PDB entry 4V9G | X-ray diffraction, 7.78 A resolution (low resolution: residue-level contacts below are approximate; hydrogen-bond / salt-bridge calls are withheld) | chains B2 and BN of the 64 polymer chains in the assembly

Chain B2 (and BN):
Protein: Light-harvesting protein B-875 alpha chain
Source organism: Rhodobacter sphaeroides
Notes: chain BN of this document is another copy of the same molecule, construct and numbering; everything in this record applies to it too
UniProt: P0C0X9 (LHA1_RHOSH); residues 1-58 here = UniProt positions 1-58
Amino-acid sequence (58 residues; numbered 1 to 58; the number before each row is that of its first residue):
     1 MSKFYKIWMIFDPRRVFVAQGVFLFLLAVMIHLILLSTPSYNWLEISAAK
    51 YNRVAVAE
Not modelled in the structure: 1-7, 50-58
Curated features (UniProtKB/Swiss-Prot):
  - binding site (a bacteriochlorophyll): His32
  - modified residue: Met1 (N-formylmethionine)
Residues lining bound ligands:
  - bacteriochlorophyll a (BCL), molecule 1: Phe23, Leu24, Leu27, Ala28, Ile31, His32, Leu35, Tyr41, Trp43
  - bacteriochlorophyll a (BCL), molecule 2: Leu24, His32, Leu36, Trp43

Interface between chain B2 and chain BN:
Pairs across the interface - 22 pairs, chain B2 then chain BN:
  Trp8(B2) - Phe11(BN)
  Trp8(B2) - Pro13(BN)
  Trp8(B2) - Arg14(BN)
  Met9(B2) - Ile10(BN)
  Met9(B2) - Phe11(BN)
  Met9(B2) - Arg15(BN)
  Ile10(B2) - Arg14(BN)
  Ile10(B2) - Arg15(BN)
  Ile10(B2) - Val18(BN)
  Phe11(B2) - Arg14(BN)
  Asp12(B2) - Arg14(BN)
  Asp12(B2) - Phe17(BN)
  Pro13(B2) - Arg14(BN)
  Arg15(B2) - Arg14(BN)
  Arg15(B2) - Phe17(BN)
  Arg15(B2) - Val18(BN)
  Phe23(B2) - Gly21(BN)
  Phe23(B2) - Val22(BN)
  Phe23(B2) - Phe25(BN)
  Leu27(B2) - Phe25(BN)
  Ser40(B2) - Glu45(BN)
  Tyr41(B2) - Leu44(BN)
Interface residues without a listed pair, chain BN (13 interface residues in all): Asp12

Overview:
11 residues of chain B2 face 13 of chain BN across their interface. Chain B2 binds bacteriochlorophyll a. From
UniProt: bacteriochlorophyll-binding residue His32(B2) on chain B2.
Both chains are Light-harvesting protein B-875 alpha chain (Rhodobacter sphaeroides). Entry 4V9G (RC-LH1-PufX
dimer complex from Rhodobacter sphaeroides) was determined by X-ray diffraction.
